1JTA - chain A; structure by X-ray diffraction, 1.80 A resolution.

== Chain A ==
Protein: pectate lyase A
Source organism: Erwinia chrysanthemi
Notes: EC 4.2.2.2
Reference sequence: P29155 (PELA_ERWCH); residues 1-361 here correspond to UniProt positions 33-393 (UniProt number = residue number + 32)
Amino-acid sequence (361 residues; numbered 1 to 361; the number before each row is that of its first residue):
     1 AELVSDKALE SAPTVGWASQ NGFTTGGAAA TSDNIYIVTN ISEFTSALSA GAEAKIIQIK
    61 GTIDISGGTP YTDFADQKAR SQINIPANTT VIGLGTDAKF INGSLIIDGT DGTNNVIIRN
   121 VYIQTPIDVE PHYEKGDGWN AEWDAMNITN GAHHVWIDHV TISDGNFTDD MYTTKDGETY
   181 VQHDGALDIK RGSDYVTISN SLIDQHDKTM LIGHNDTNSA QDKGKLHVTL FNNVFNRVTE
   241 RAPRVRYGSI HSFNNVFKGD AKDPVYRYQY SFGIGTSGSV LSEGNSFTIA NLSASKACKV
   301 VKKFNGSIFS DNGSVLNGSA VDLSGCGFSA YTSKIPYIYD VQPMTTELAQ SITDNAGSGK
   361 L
Cystine bridges: Cys-298/Cys-326
From the paper describing this entry:
  - contacts within the chain: Arg-191/Asp-216 (salt bridge), Asn-254/Gly-284 (hydrogen bond), Asn-254/Gln-342 (hydrogen bond)
  - conformationally variable residues (loop rearrangement, side-chain flip): Thr-173 to Tyr-180, Arg-246
  - binding site for sulfate ion: Arg-244 (proposed by the authors, not directly observed)

== Overview ==
The paper reports a binding site for sulfate ion at Arg-244; conformational variability at Thr-173 and
Arg-246.
Chain A is pectate lyase A (Erwinia chrysanthemi); the structure, Crystal Structure of Pectate Lyase A (C2
form), was determined by X-ray diffraction (same publication as 1JRG).
